4CN1 - chains A and B; structure by X-ray diffraction, 2.55 A resolution.

# Chain A (and B)
Protein: Alpha-1,4-glucan\: maltose-1-phosphate maltosyltransferase 1
Organism: Streptomyces coelicolor
Notes: EC 2.4.99.16; chain B of this document is another copy of the same molecule, construct and numbering; everything in this record applies to it too
UniProt: Q9L1K2 (GLGE1_STRCO); residue numbers follow UniProt; this construct covers 1-675
Chain sequence (695 residues; each row starts with the number of its first residue; numbers below 1 keep their minus sign (Met-19 is residue -19)):
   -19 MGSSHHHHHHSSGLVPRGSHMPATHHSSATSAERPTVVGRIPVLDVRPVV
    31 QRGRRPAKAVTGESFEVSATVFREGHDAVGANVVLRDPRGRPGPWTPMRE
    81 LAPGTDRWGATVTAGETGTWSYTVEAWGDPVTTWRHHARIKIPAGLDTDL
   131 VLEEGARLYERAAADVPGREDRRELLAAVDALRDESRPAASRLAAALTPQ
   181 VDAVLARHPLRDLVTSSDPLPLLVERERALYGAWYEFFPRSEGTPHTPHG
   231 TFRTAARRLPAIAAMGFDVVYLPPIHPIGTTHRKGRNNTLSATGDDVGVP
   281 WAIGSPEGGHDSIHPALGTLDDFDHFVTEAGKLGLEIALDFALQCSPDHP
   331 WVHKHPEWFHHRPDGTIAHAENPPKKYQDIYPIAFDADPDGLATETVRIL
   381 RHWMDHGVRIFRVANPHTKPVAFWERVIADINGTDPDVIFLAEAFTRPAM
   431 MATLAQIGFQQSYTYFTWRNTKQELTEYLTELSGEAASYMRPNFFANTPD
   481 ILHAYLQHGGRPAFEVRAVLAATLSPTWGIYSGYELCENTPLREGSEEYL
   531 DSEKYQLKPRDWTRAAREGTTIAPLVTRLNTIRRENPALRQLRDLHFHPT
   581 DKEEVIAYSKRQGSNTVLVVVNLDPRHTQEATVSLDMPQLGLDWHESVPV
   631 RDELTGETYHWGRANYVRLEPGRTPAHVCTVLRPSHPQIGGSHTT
Not modelled in the structure: -19 to 14, 664-675
Construct notes: expression tag (-19 to 0); engineered mutation Ala394 (Asp in Q9L1K2)
Swiss-Prot annotation at these positions:
  - active site: Glu423 (Proton donor)
  - binding site (alpha-maltose 1-phosphate): Lys264, Gln324, Asp359, Asn395, Lys534, Tyr535
  - site: Asp480 (Transition state stabilizer)
Reported in the primary citation:
  - catalytic residues: Glu423
  - mutagenesis - E423A (500-fold): decreased catalytic activity on alpha-maltose 1-phosphate
  - binding site for 1-O-phosphono-alpha-D-glucopyranose: Asn352, Tyr357, Asn395, Glu423
  - contacts within the chain: Asn395-Glu423
  - mutagenesis - D394A: decreased catalytic activity

# How chain A and chain B interact
Residue-residue contacts (76):
  Thr16(A) with Ala402(B); Glu405(B)
  Val17(A) with Arg34(B); Glu405(B), hydrogen bond (backbone-side chain)
  Val18(A) with Ala402(B); Glu405(B), hydrogen bond (backbone-side chain); Ile437(B), hydrophobic
  Gly19(A) with Ala402(B)
  Arg20(A) with Asp366(B), salt bridge; Pro400(B)
  Leu24(A) with Thr433(B)
  Asp25(A) with Arg32(B), salt bridge
  Val26(A) with Arg32(B), hydrogen bond (backbone-side chain)
  Val29(A) with Arg32(B)
  Arg32(A) with Asp25(B), salt bridge; Val26(B), hydrogen bond (side chain-backbone); Val29(B)
  Arg34(A) with Val17(B); Asp198(B), salt bridge
  Phe52(A) with Ala429(B), hydrophobic; Met430(B), hydrophobic; Thr433(B)
  Arg53(A) with Met430(B)
  Glu54(A) with His397(B); Thr398(B); Lys399(B); Pro400(B); Met430(B)
  Gly55(A) with His397(B), hydrogen bond (backbone-backbone); Thr398(B)
  His56(A) with Glu351(B); Asn352(B)
  Gly84(A) with Arg427(B)
  Asp86(A) with Arg427(B), salt bridge; Ala429(B)
  Asp127(A) with Arg342(B), salt bridge
  Leu130(A) with Asp344(B)
  Glu134(A) with Arg342(B), salt bridge; Pro343(B)
  Arg137(A) with Pro343(B)
  Leu193(A) with Asp366(B)
  Asp198(A) with Arg34(B), salt bridge
  Arg342(A) with Asp127(B), salt bridge; Leu130(B); Glu134(B), salt bridge
  Pro343(A) with Leu130(B); Glu134(B); Arg137(B)
  Asp344(A) with Leu130(B)
  Glu351(A) with His56(B), hydrogen bond (backbone-side chain)
  Asn352(A) with His56(B)
  Asp366(A) with Arg20(B), salt bridge; Leu193(B)
  His397(A) with Glu54(B); Gly55(B), hydrogen bond (backbone-backbone)
  Thr398(A) with Glu54(B); Gly55(B)
  Lys399(A) with Glu54(B)
  Pro400(A) with Arg20(B); Glu54(B)
  Ala402(A) with Thr16(B); Val18(B); Gly19(B)
  Glu405(A) with Thr16(B); Val17(B), hydrogen bond (side chain-backbone); Val18(B), hydrogen bond (side chain-backbone)
  Arg427(A) with Gly84(B); Asp86(B), salt bridge
  Ala429(A) with Phe52(B), hydrophobic; Asp86(B)
  Met430(A) with Phe52(B), hydrophobic; Arg53(B); Glu54(B)
  Thr433(A) with Leu24(B); Phe52(B)
  Ile437(A) with Val18(B), hydrophobic
Other interface residues (no listed pair), chain A (51 interface residues in all): Pro22, Gln31, Arg35, Thr50, Glu133, Leu200, Thr346, Pro353, Val401, Arg406
Other interface residues (no listed pair), chain B (52 interface residues in all): Pro22, Gln31, Arg35, Thr50, Val131, Glu133, Leu200, His340, Pro353, Val401, Arg406

# In short
The interface between chain A and chain B involves 51 residues on one side and 52 on the other; the contacts
include 9 hydrogen bonds and 12 salt bridges. Among the polar pairs are Arg20(A)-Asp366(B), Asp25(A)-Arg32(B)
and Arg34(A)-Asp198(B). From the paper: the catalytic residue Glu423(A); E423A of chain A reduces catalytic
activity on alpha-maltose 1-phosphate.
Both chains are Alpha-1,4-glucan\: maltose-1-phosphate maltosyltransferase 1 (Streptomyces coelicolor). Entry
4CN1 (GlgE isoform 1 from Streptomyces coelicolor D394A mutant with maltose- 1-phosphate bound) was determined
by X-ray diffraction, deposited together with 4CN4 and 4CN6.
